PDB entry 2IX2 | X-ray diffraction, 2.20 A resolution | chains A and B of the 3 polymer chains in the assembly

Chain A:
Protein: DNA polymerase sliding clamp B
Source organism: Sulfolobus solfataricus
UniProt: P57766 (PCNA2_SULSO); residues 1-249 here = UniProt positions 1-249
Amino-acid sequence (249 residues; row label = number of the first residue in the row):
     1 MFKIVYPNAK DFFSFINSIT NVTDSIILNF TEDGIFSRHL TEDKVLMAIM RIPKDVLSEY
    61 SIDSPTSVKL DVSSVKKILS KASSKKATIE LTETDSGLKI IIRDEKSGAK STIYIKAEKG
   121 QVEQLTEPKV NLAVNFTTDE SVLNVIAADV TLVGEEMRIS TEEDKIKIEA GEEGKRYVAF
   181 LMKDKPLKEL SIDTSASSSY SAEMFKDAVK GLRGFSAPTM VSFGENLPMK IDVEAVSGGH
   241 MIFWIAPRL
Unresolved in the structure: 1, 84-85, 93-94, 117-130, 172-175

Chain B:
Protein: DNA polymerase sliding clamp C
Source organism: Sulfolobus solfataricus
UniProt: Q97Z84 (PCNA3_SULSO); numbering as in UniProt (aligned over 1-245)
Amino-acid sequence (245 residues; row label = number of the first residue in the row):
     1 MKAKVIDAVS FSYILRTVGD FLSEANFIVT KEGIRVSGID PSRVVFLDIF LPSSYFEGFE
    61 VSQEKEIIGF KLEDVNDILK RVLKDDTLIL SSNESKLTLT FDGEFTRSFE LPLIQVESTQ
   121 PPSVNLEFPF KAQLLTITFA DIIDELSDLG EVLNIHSKEN KLYFEVIGDL STAKVELSTD
   181 NGTLLEASGA DVSSSYGMEY VANTTKMRRA SDSMELYFGS QIPLKLRFKL PQEGYGDFYI
   241 APRAD

Interface between chain A and chain B:
Residue-residue contacts (30; chain A residue first):
  Val145(A) - Arg81(B)
  Val145(A) - Leu83(B)  hydrophobic
  Val145(A) - Arg107(B)
  Ile146(A) - Phe105(B)  hydrophobic
  Ala148(A) - Arg81(B)
  Asp149(A) - Arg81(B)  salt bridge
  Asp149(A) - Arg107(B)  salt bridge
  Asp149(A) - Phe109(B)
  Leu152(A) - Asp77(B)
  Leu152(A) - Ile78(B)  hydrophobic
  Leu152(A) - Arg81(B)
  Val153(A) - Phe109(B)  hydrophobic
  Arg176(A) - Ser108(B)
  Arg176(A) - Phe109(B)
  Arg176(A) - Glu110(B)  hydrogen bond (backbone-backbone)
  Tyr177(A) - Arg107(B)
  Tyr177(A) - Ser108(B)
  Tyr177(A) - Phe109(B)  hydrophobic
  Val178(A) - Arg107(B)
  Val178(A) - Ser108(B)  hydrogen bond (backbone-backbone)
  Ala179(A) - Phe105(B)  hydrophobic
  Ala179(A) - Thr106(B)
  Ala179(A) - Arg107(B)
  Phe180(A) - Phe105(B)
  Phe180(A) - Thr106(B)  hydrogen bond (backbone-backbone)
  Leu181(A) - Phe105(B)  hydrophobic
  Lys185(A) - Glu104(B)
  Lys185(A) - Phe105(B)
  Pro186(A) - Glu104(B)
  Pro186(A) - Phe105(B)
Also at the interface, not in a pair above, chain A (15 interface residues in all): Val142
Also at the interface, not in a pair above, chain B (12 interface residues in all): Gly103

Overview:
15 residues of chain A face 12 of chain B across their interface; the contacts include 3 hydrogen bonds and 2
salt bridges. Among the polar pairs are Asp149(A)-Arg81(B), Asp149(A)-Arg107(B) and Arg176(A)-Glu110(B).
Here chain A is DNA polymerase sliding clamp B and chain B is DNA polymerase sliding clamp C, both from
Sulfolobus solfataricus. Entry 2IX2 (Crystal structure of the heterotrimeric PCNA from Sulfolobus
solfataricus) was determined by X-ray diffraction.
